Entry 1OED (electron microscopy, 4.00 A resolution); this record covers chains A and B of the 5 polymer chains in the assembly.

[Chain A]
Name: Acetylcholine receptor subunit alpha
From: Torpedo marmorata
Notes: fragment: membrane-spanning domain, residues 235-461
UniProt: P02711 (ACHA_TORMA); residues 211-437 here correspond to UniProt positions 235-461 (UniProt number = residue number + 24)
Sequence (227 residues; row label = number of the first residue in the row):
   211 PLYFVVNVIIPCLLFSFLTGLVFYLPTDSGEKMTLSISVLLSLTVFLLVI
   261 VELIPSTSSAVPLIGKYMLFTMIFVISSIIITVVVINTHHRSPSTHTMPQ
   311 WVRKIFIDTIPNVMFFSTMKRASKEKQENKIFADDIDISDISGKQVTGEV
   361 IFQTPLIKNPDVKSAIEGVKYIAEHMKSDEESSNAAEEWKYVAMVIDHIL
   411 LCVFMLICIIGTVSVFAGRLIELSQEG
Unresolved in the structure: 303-402
Differences from the reference sequence: variant Gly230 (Val254 in P02711), Ile291 (Val315 in P02711), Asp318 (Asn342 in P02711)
Reported in the primary citation:
  - contacts within the chain: Leu250-Ile296 (hydrophobic contact), Phe225-Leu253 (hydrophobic contact), Leu257-Ile289 (hydrophobic contact)
  - disease-associated variants - S269I: increased signaling (citing earlier work)
  - disease-associated variants - V285I: decreased signaling (citing earlier work)
  - mutagenesis - L251S: increased signaling (citing earlier work)

[Chain B]
Name: Acetylcholine receptor beta subunit
From: Torpedo marmorata
Notes: fragment: membrane-spanning domain, residues 241-490
UniProt: Q6S3I0 (Q6S3I0_TORMA); residues 217-466 here correspond to UniProt positions 241-490 (UniProt number = residue number + 24)
Sequence (250 residues; row label = number of the first residue in the row):
   217 PLFYIVYTIIPCILISILAILVFYLPPDAGEKMSLSISALLAVTVFLLLL
   267 ADKVPETSLSVPIIIRYLMFIMILVAFSVILSVVVLNLHHRSPNTHTMPN
   317 WIRQIFIETLPPFLWIQRPVTTPSPDSKPTIISRANDEYFIRKPAGDFVC
   367 PVDNARVAVQPERLFSEMKWHLNGLTQPVTLPQDLKEAVEAIKYIAEQLE
   417 SASEFDDLKKDWQYVAMVADRLFLYVFFVICSIGTFSIFLDASHNVPPDN
Unresolved in the structure: 309-431
Differences from the reference sequence: variant Ile226 (Val250 in Q6S3I0), Val259 (Leu283 in Q6S3I0), Arg282 (Ser306 in Q6S3I0), Val442 (Ile466 in Q6S3I0), Phe444 (Ile468 in Q6S3I0), Val445 (Thr469 in Q6S3I0), Ile446 (Met470 in Q6S3I0)

[Chain A / chain B interface]
Residue-residue contacts (25; chain A residue first):
  Leu224(A) with Ile296(B), hydrophobic
  Phe227(A) with Val299(B); Asn303(B)
  Leu231(A) with Leu302(B), hydrophobic; Asn303(B)
  Tyr234(A) with His306(B), hydrogen bond (backbone-side chain)
  Leu235(A) with Leu302(B), hydrophobic; His306(B), hydrogen bond (backbone-side chain)
  Pro236(A) with His306(B)
  Asp238(A) with His306(B), salt bridge; Arg307(B), salt bridge
  Ser239(A) with His306(B), hydrogen bond (backbone-side chain)
  Lys242(A) with His305(B); His306(B), hydrogen bond (side chain-backbone)
  Leu245(A) with Ser250(B); Ile253(B)
  Ser248(A) with Ile253(B); Leu257(B)
  Val249(A) with Leu257(B), hydrophobic
  Ser252(A) with Leu257(B)
  Phe256(A) with Leu257(B); Thr260(B); Val261(B), hydrophobic; Leu264(B), hydrophobic
  Leu263(A) with Asp268(B)
Also at the interface, not in a pair above, chain B (16 interface residues in all): Val295, Ser308

[Overview]
Chain A and chain B form an interface of 15 and 16 residues respectively; the contacts include 4 hydrogen
bonds and 2 salt bridges. Among the polar pairs are Asp238(A)-His306(B), Asp238(A)-Arg307(B) and
Tyr234(A)-His306(B). From the paper: S269I and L251S of chain A increase signaling; contacts within the chain
involving Leu250(A), Ile296(A) and Leu253(A) among others.
Here chain A is Acetylcholine receptor subunit alpha and chain B is Acetylcholine receptor beta subunit, both
from Torpedo marmorata. Entry 1OED (Structure of acetylcholine receptor pore from electron images) was
determined by electron microscopy.
